7YZG - chains A and B of the 3 polymer chains in the assembly; structure by X-ray diffraction, 2.82 A resolution.

[Chain A]
Protein: Forkhead box protein H1
Organism: Xenopus laevis
UniProt: P70056 (FOXH1_XENLA); residue numbers follow UniProt; this construct covers 97-236
Sequence (140 residues; each row starts with the number of its first residue):
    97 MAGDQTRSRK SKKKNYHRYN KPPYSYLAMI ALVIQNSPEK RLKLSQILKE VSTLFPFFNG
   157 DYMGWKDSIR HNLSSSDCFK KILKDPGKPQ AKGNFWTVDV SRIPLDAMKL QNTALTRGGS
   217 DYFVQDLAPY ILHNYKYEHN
Unresolved in the structure: 97-113, 235-236
UniProt features mapped onto this chain:
  - DNA-binding region: Lys117 to Arg213 (Fork-head)

[Chain B]
Molecule: 16-nt DNA strand
Sequence (16 nucleotides; numbered 1 to 16; the number before each row is that of its first residue):
     1 CAGATTGTGG ATTGAG

[Interface between chain A and chain B]
Residue-residue contacts (23):
  Arg114(A) with DT13(B), hydrogen bond to the base; DG14(B), hydrogen bond to the base
  Leu140(A) with DT6(B), phosphate contact
  Ser141(A) with DT6(B), phosphate contact
  Arg166(A) with DT6(B), base contact; DG7(B), hydrogen bond to the base; DT8(B), hydrogen bond to the base
  His167(A) with DG9(B), hydrogen bond to the base; DG10(B), base contact
  Ser170(A) with DG7(B), sugar contact; DT8(B), hydrogen bond to the phosphate
  Lys177(A) with DG7(B), hydrogen bond to the phosphate; DT8(B), salt bridge to the phosphate
  Lys188(A) with DT6(B), hydrogen bond to the base; DG7(B), phosphate contact
  Gly189(A) with DT6(B), hydrogen bond to the phosphate; DG7(B), hydrogen bond to the phosphate
  Asn190(A) with DG7(B), hydrogen bond to the phosphate
  Trp192(A) with DG7(B), hydrogen bond to the phosphate; DT8(B), phosphate contact
  Asn208(A) with DG16(B), hydrogen bond to the phosphate
  Thr209(A) with DG16(B), phosphate contact
  Ala210(A) with DG16(B), phosphate contact
Also at the interface, not in a pair above, chain A (15 interface residues in all): Lys139
Also at the interface, not in a pair above, chain B (9 interface residues in all): DA15

[Overview]
15 residues of chain A face 9 of chain B across their interface, with 13 hydrogen bonds and 1 salt bridge.
Polar pairs include Arg114(A)-DT13(B), Arg114(A)-DG14(B) and Arg166(A)-DG7(B). Curated annotation (UniProt)
lists a DNA-binding region on chain A.
Here chain A is Forkhead box protein H1 (Xenopus laevis) and chain B is a 16-nt DNA strand. Entry 7YZG
(Crystal structure of the Xenopus FoxH1 bound to the TGTGGATT site) was determined by X-ray diffraction,
deposited together with 7YZ7, 7YZA, 7YZB, 7YZC, 7YZD, 7YZE and 7YZF.
